Entry 9G2B (electron microscopy, 3.20 A resolution); this record covers chains A and B of the 15 polymer chains in the assembly.

[Chain A]
Protein: DNA-directed RNA polymerase I subunit RPA190
Source organism: Saccharomyces cerevisiae
Notes: EC 2.7.7.6
UniProt: P10964 (RPA1_YEAST); numbering as in UniProt (aligned over 1-1664)
Amino-acid sequence (1664 residues; row label = number of the first residue in the row):
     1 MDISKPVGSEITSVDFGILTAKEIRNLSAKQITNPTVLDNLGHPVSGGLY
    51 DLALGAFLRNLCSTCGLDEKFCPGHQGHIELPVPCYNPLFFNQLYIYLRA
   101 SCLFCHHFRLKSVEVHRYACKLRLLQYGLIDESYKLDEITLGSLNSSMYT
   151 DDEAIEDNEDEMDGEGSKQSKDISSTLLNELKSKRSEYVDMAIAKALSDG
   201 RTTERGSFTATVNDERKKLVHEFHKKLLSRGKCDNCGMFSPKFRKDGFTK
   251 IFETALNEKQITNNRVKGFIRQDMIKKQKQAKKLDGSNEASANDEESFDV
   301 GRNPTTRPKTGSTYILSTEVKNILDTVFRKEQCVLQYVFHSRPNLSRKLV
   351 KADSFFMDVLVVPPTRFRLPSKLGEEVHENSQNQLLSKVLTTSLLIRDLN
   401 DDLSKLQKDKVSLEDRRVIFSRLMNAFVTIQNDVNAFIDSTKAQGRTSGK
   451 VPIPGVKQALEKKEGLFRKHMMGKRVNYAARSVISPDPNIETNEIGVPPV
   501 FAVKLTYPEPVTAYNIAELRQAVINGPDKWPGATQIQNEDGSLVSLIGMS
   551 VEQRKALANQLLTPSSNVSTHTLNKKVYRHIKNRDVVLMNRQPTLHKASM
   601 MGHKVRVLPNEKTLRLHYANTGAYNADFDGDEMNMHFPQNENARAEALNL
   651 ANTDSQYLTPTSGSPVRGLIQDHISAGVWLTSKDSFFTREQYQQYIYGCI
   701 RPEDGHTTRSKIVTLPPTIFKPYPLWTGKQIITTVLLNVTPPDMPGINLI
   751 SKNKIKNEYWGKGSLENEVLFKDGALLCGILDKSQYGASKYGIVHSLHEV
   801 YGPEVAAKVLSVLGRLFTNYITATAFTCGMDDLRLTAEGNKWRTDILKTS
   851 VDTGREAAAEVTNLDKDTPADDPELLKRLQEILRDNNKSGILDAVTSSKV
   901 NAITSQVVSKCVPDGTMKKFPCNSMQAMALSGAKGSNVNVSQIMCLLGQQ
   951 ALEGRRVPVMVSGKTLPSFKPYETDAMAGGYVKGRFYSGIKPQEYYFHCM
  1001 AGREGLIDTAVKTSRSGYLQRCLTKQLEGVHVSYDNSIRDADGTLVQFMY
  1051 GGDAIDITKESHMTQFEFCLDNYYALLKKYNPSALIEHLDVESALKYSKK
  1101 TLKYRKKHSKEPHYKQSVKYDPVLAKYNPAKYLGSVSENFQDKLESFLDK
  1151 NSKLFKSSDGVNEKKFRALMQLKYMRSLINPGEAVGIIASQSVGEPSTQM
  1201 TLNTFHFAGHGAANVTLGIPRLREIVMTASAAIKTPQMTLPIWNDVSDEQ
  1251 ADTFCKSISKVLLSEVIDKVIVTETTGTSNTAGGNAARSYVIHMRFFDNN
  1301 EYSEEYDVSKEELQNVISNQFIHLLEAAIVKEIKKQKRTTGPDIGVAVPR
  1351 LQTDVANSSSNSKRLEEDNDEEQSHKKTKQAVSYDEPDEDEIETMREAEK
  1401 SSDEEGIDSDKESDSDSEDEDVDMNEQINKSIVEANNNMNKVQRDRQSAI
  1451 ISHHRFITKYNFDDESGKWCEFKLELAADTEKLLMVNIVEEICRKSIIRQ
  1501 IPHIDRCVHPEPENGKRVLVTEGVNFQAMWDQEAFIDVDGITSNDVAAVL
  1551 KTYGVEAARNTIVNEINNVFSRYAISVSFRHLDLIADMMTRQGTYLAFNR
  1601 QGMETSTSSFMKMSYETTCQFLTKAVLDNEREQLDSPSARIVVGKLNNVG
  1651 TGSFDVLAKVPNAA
Disordered / not traced: 142-173, 269-311, 446-450, 1154-1159, 1201-1213, 1278-1286, 1339-1432, 1664
Metal / ion sites: Zn2+ site 1: C62, C65, C72, H75; Zn2+ site 2: C102, C105, C233, C236; Mg2+: D627, D629, D631
Curated features (UniProtKB/Swiss-Prot):
  - region: P992 to E1004 (Bridging helix)
  - binding site (Zn(2+)): C62, C65, C72, H75, C102, C105, C233, C236
  - binding site (Mg(2+)): D627, D629, D631
  - modified residue (Phosphoserine): S889, S1636
Reported in the primary citation:
  - specificity-determining residues: P593 (proposed by the authors, not directly observed)

[Chain B]
Protein: DNA-directed RNA polymerase I subunit RPA135
Source organism: Saccharomyces cerevisiae
Notes: EC 2.7.7.6
UniProt: P22138 (RPA2_YEAST); numbering as in UniProt (aligned over 1-1203)
Amino-acid sequence (1203 residues; row label = number of the first residue in the row):
     1 MSKVIKPPGQARTADFRTLERESRFINPPKDKSAFPLLQEAVQPHIGSFN
    51 ALTEGPDGGLLNLGVKDIGEKVIFDGKPLNSEDEISNSGYLGNKLSVSVE
   101 QVSIAKPMSNDGVSSAVERKVYPSESRQRLTSYRGKLLLKLKWSVNNGEE
   151 NLFEVRDCGGLPVMLQSNRCHLNKMSPYELVQHKEESDEIGGYFIVNGIE
   201 KLIRMLIVQRRNHPMAIIRPSFANRGASYSHYGIQIRSVRPDQTSQTNVL
   251 HYLNDGQVTFRFSWRKNEYLVPVVMILKALCHTSDREIFDGIIGNDVKDS
   301 FLTDRLELLLRGFKKRYPHLQNRTQVLQYLGDKFRVVFQASPDQSDLEVG
   351 QEVLDRIVLVHLGKDGSQDKFRMLLFMIRKLYSLVAGECSPDNPDATQHQ
   401 EVLLGGFLYGMILKEKIDEYLQNIIAQVRMDINRGMAINFKDKRYMSRVL
   451 MRVNENIGSKMQYFLSTGNLVSQSGLDLQQVSGYTVVAEKINFYRFISHF
   501 RMVHRGSFFAQLKTTTVRKLLPESWGFLCPVHTPDGSPCGLLNHFAHKCR
   551 ISTQQSDVSRIPSILYSLGVAPASHTFAAGPSLCCVQIDGKIIGWVSHEQ
   601 GKIIADTLRYWKVEGKTPGLPIDLEIGYVPPSTRGQYPGLYLFGGHSRML
   651 RPVRYLPLDKEDIVGPFEQVYMNIAVTPQEIQNNVHTHVEFTPTNILSIL
   701 ANLTPFSDFNQSPRNMYQCQMGKQTMGTPGVALCHRSDNKLYRLQTGQTP
   751 IVKANLYDDYGMDNFPNGFNAVVAVISYTGYDMDDAMIINKSADERGFGY
   801 GTMYKTEKVDLALNRNRGDPITQHFGFGNDEWPKEWLEKLDEDGLPYIGT
   851 YVEEGDPICAYFDDTLNKTKIKTYHSSEPAYIEEVNLIGDESNKFQELQT
   901 VSIKYRIRRTPQIGDKFSSRHGQKGVCSRKWPTIDMPFSETGIQPDIIIN
   951 PHAFPSRMTIGMFVESLAGKAGALHGIAQDSTPWIFNEDDTPADYFGEQL
  1001 AKAGYNYHGNEPMYSGATGEELRADIYVGVVYYQRLRHMVNDKFQVRSTG
  1051 PVNSLTMQPVKGRKRHGGIRVGEMERDALIGHGTSFLLQDRLLNSSDYTQ
  1101 ASVCRECGSILTTQQSVPRIGSISTVCCRRCSMRFEDAKKLLTKSEDGEK
  1151 IFIDDSQIWEDGQGNKFVGGNETTTVAIPFVLKYLDSELSAMGIRLRYNV
  1201 EPK
Disordered / not traced: 1-9, 79-88, 112-115, 1139-1154
Metal / ion sites: Zn2+: C1104, C1107, C1128, C1131
Curated features (UniProtKB/Swiss-Prot):
  - zinc finger: C1104 to C1131 (C4-type)
  - modified residue: S2 (N-acetylserine), S81 (Phosphoserine), S1156 (Phosphoserine)
  - mutagenesis: C1104 (C1104A: No effect; when associated with A-1107; A-1128 and A-1131), C1107 (C1107A: Lethal. Abolishes recruitment of RPA1 to Pol I. No effect; when associated with A-1104; A-1128 and A-1131), C1127 (C1127R: Responsible of suppression of RPA190-5 and RPA190-1 mutations), C1128 (C1128A: No effect; when associated with A-1104; A-1107 and A-1131), C1131 (C1131A: No effect; when associated with A-1104; A-1107 and A-1128)

[Chain A / chain B interface]
Contacting residue pairs (382; chain A residue first):
  M1(A) - N1094(B)  hydrogen bond (backbone-backbone)
  M1(A) - Y1098(B)  hydrophobic
  K5(A) - Q1100(B)  hydrogen bond (backbone-side chain)
  V7(A) - T1175(B)
  V7(A) - V1176(B)  hydrophobic
  V7(A) - A1177(B)
  G8(A) - P1202(B)
  S9(A) - T1174(B)  hydrogen bond
  S9(A) - T1175(B)
  S9(A) - V1176(B)
  S9(A) - P1202(B)
  E10(A) - N1199(B)
  E10(A) - V1200(B)
  E10(A) - E1201(B)  hydrogen bond (backbone-backbone)
  E10(A) - P1202(B)
  I11(A) - V1176(B)  hydrophobic
  I11(A) - Y1198(B)  hydrophobic
  I11(A) - N1199(B)
  T12(A) - N1199(B)  hydrogen bond (side chain-backbone)
  T12(A) - E1201(B)
  S13(A) - R1197(B)
  S13(A) - Y1198(B)
  S13(A) - N1199(B)  hydrogen bond
  V14(A) - R1197(B)
  V14(A) - Y1198(B)  hydrophobic
  D15(A) - R1195(B)
  D15(A) - L1196(B)
  D15(A) - R1197(B)  hydrogen bond (backbone-backbone)
  F16(A) - R1195(B)
  F16(A) - L1196(B)  hydrophobic
  G17(A) - I1194(B)
  G17(A) - R1195(B)  hydrogen bond (backbone-backbone)
  I18(A) - G1193(B)
  L19(A) - R1130(B)
  L19(A) - S1190(B)
  L19(A) - G1193(B)  hydrogen bond (backbone-backbone)
  L19(A) - R1195(B)
  E23(A) - R1130(B)
  R25(A) - R1134(B)
  N26(A) - R1130(B)
  N26(A) - R1134(B)
  L27(A) - T1112(B)
  L27(A) - R1129(B)  hydrogen bond (backbone-side chain)
  L27(A) - R1130(B)
  S28(A) - R1129(B)
  A29(A) - R1129(B)
  A29(A) - Q1163(B)
  S63(A) - G1162(B)
  S63(A) - Q1163(B)  hydrogen bond (backbone-backbone)
  T64(A) - Q1114(B)
  T64(A) - V1117(B)
  T64(A) - D1161(B)
  T64(A) - G1162(B)  hydrogen bond (backbone-backbone)
  C65(A) - Q1114(B)
  C65(A) - V1117(B)
  H75(A) - Q1114(B)
  Q76(A) - L1111(B)
  Q76(A) - S1190(B)  hydrogen bond
  N87(A) - M1192(B)
  L89(A) - M1192(B)  hydrophobic
  F90(A) - I1194(B)  hydrophobic
  V361(A) - S1190(B)
  V361(A) - A1191(B)
  P363(A) - S1187(B)
  P364(A) - S1187(B)
  R366(A) - F1180(B)
  F367(A) - F1180(B)  hydrophobic
  F367(A) - Y1184(B)  hydrophobic
  F367(A) - S1187(B)
  E375(A) - L813(B)
  E375(A) - N814(B)
  V456(A) - E1188(B)
  V456(A) - M1192(B)  hydrophobic
  K457(A) - M1192(B)
  A459(A) - E1188(B)
  L460(A) - E1188(B)
  L466(A) - V1181(B)  hydrophobic
  L466(A) - Y1184(B)  hydrophobic
  L466(A) - E1188(B)
  F467(A) - L1185(B)  hydrophobic
  R468(A) - R1070(B)  hydrogen bond (backbone-side chain)
  R468(A) - E1073(B)  salt bridge
  K469(A) - R1070(B)  hydrogen bond (backbone-side chain)
  H470(A) - T1056(B)
  H470(A) - Q1058(B)  hydrogen bond (backbone-side chain)
  H470(A) - V1181(B)
  M471(A) - L1092(B)
  M471(A) - V1181(B)  hydrophobic
  M471(A) - L1185(B)  hydrophobic
  M472(A) - E1073(B)
  M472(A) - R1076(B)
  M472(A) - L1092(B)
  G473(A) - R1070(B)  hydrogen bond (backbone-side chain)
  G473(A) - V1071(B)
  G473(A) - G1072(B)
  K474(A) - Q1058(B)
  K474(A) - R1070(B)
  K474(A) - V1071(B)  hydrogen bond (backbone-backbone)
  K474(A) - L1092(B)  hydrogen bond (side chain-backbone)
  K474(A) - S1096(B)
  K474(A) - D1097(B)  salt bridge
  K474(A) - P1179(B)
  R475(A) - P1059(B)
  R475(A) - V1060(B)
  R475(A) - K1061(B)
  R475(A) - G1068(B)  hydrogen bond (side chain-backbone)
  R475(A) - I1069(B)
  R475(A) - R1070(B)
  R475(A) - S1096(B)
  V476(A) - P1059(B)
  V476(A) - G1068(B)
  V476(A) - I1069(B)  hydrogen bond (backbone-backbone)
  V476(A) - V1071(B)  hydrophobic
  V476(A) - R1091(B)
  V476(A) - S1095(B)
  N477(A) - R1047(B)  hydrogen bond
  N477(A) - S1048(B)
  N477(A) - P1059(B)
  N477(A) - R1091(B)  hydrogen bond (backbone-side chain)
  N477(A) - S1095(B)  hydrogen bond (backbone-backbone)
  Y478(A) - R1047(B)  hydrogen bond (backbone-backbone)
  Y478(A) - S1048(B)  hydrogen bond (backbone-backbone)
  Y478(A) - T1049(B)
  A479(A) - R1047(B)  hydrogen bond (backbone-backbone)
  A479(A) - I1069(B)  hydrophobic
  A479(A) - R1091(B)
  A480(A) - Q1045(B)
  A480(A) - V1046(B)  hydrophobic
  A480(A) - I1069(B)
  R481(A) - K1043(B)
  R481(A) - F1044(B)
  R481(A) - Q1045(B)  hydrogen bond (backbone-backbone)
  R481(A) - I1069(B)
  S482(A) - F1044(B)
  V483(A) - V1040(B)  hydrophobic
  S485(A) - I913(B)
  P486(A) - Y781(B)
  P486(A) - A786(B)  hydrophobic
  P486(A) - S928(B)
  D487(A) - Y781(B)  hydrogen bond
  P488(A) - G780(B)
  P488(A) - Y781(B)
  N489(A) - Y781(B)  hydrogen bond
  F501(A) - F1044(B)  hydrophobic
  F501(A) - Q1045(B)
  F501(A) - V1046(B)  hydrophobic
  K504(A) - V1046(B)
  K504(A) - S1048(B)
  L505(A) - V1046(B)  hydrophobic
  L505(A) - R1047(B)
  L588(A) - L1079(B)  hydrophobic
  L588(A) - L1087(B)  hydrophobic
  N590(A) - E1075(B)
  Q592(A) - R1070(B)
  Q592(A) - E1075(B)
  T594(A) - M1074(B)
  T594(A) - E1075(B)  hydrogen bond
  T594(A) - A1078(B)
  K597(A) - A1078(B)
  K597(A) - G1081(B)
  K597(A) - H1082(B)  hydrogen bond (backbone-side chain)
  M600(A) - L1079(B)  hydrophobic
  M600(A) - H1082(B)  hydrogen bond (backbone-side chain)
  E611(A) - I913(B)
  K612(A) - V1040(B)
  K612(A) - N1041(B)
  T613(A) - I913(B)
  Y618(A) - G780(B)  hydrogen bond (side chain-backbone)
  Y618(A) - Y781(B)
  Y618(A) - D782(B)  hydrogen bond (side chain-backbone)
  Y618(A) - M783(B)  hydrophobic
  T621(A) - D784(B)
  A626(A) - D784(B)
  F628(A) - D784(B)
  F628(A) - V926(B)
  D629(A) - K924(B)  salt bridge
  G630(A) - V926(B)
  E632(A) - K1043(B)  salt bridge
  N634(A) - I1069(B)
  H636(A) - V1071(B)
  H636(A) - R1091(B)  hydrogen bond
  F637(A) - R1091(B)  hydrogen bond (backbone-side chain)
  P638(A) - D1090(B)
  Q639(A) - D1090(B)  hydrogen bond (backbone-side chain)
  N640(A) - N1094(B)
  N642(A) - F1086(B)
  A643(A) - F1086(B)
  A643(A) - L1087(B)
  E646(A) - T1084(B)
  E646(A) - S1085(B)  hydrogen bond (side chain-backbone)
  E646(A) - F1086(B)  hydrogen bond (side chain-backbone)
  E646(A) - L1087(B)  hydrogen bond (side chain-backbone)
  A647(A) - L1087(B)
  L650(A) - T1084(B)
  A651(A) - H1082(B)
  A651(A) - T1084(B)
  Q656(A) - H1082(B)  hydrogen bond
  I670(A) - M783(B)  hydrophobic
  I670(A) - D784(B)
  Q671(A) - M783(B)  hydrogen bond (side chain-backbone)
  Q671(A) - D784(B)
  Q671(A) - H952(B)  hydrogen bond (backbone-side chain)
  D672(A) - S777(B)  hydrogen bond
  D672(A) - M783(B)
  D672(A) - N950(B)  hydrogen bond
  D672(A) - H952(B)  salt bridge
  S675(A) - H952(B)  hydrogen bond
  W679(A) - R1023(B)
  I821(A) - S777(B)
  I821(A) - Y778(B)
  T822(A) - Y778(B)
  T822(A) - S1015(B)
  A823(A) - T1018(B)
  T824(A) - R1023(B)
  A825(A) - I776(B)  hydrophobic
  A825(A) - S777(B)
  A825(A) - L1022(B)  hydrophobic
  A825(A) - R1023(B)  hydrogen bond (backbone-side chain)
  F826(A) - I776(B)
  F826(A) - S777(B)  hydrogen bond (backbone-backbone)
  F826(A) - P951(B)  hydrophobic
  F826(A) - H952(B)
  F826(A) - R1023(B)
  T827(A) - V775(B)
  T827(A) - I776(B)
  T827(A) - D1025(B)  hydrogen bond (side chain-backbone)
  T827(A) - I1026(B)
  C828(A) - V775(B)
  C828(A) - P951(B)
  C828(A) - F963(B)
  C828(A) - Y1027(B)
  G829(A) - Y1027(B)
  M830(A) - F963(B)  hydrophobic
  M830(A) - V964(B)
  M830(A) - A993(B)  hydrophobic
  M830(A) - Y1027(B)
  D831(A) - H1008(B)
  D831(A) - N1010(B)
  L833(A) - I960(B)  hydrophobic
  L833(A) - F963(B)  hydrophobic
  R834(A) - A993(B)
  R834(A) - D994(B)  salt bridge
  R834(A) - Y1007(B)
  R843(A) - E988(B)  salt bridge
  Q880(A) - S632(B)
  Q880(A) - T633(B)
  R884(A) - S390(B)
  R884(A) - S632(B)
  R884(A) - T633(B)  hydrogen bond (side chain-backbone)
  R884(A) - R634(B)  hydrogen bond (side chain-backbone)
  R884(A) - G635(B)
  M925(A) - P955(B)  hydrophobic
  M928(A) - P951(B)
  M928(A) - H952(B)
  M928(A) - P955(B)  hydrophobic
  A933(A) - H952(B)
  K934(A) - H952(B)  hydrogen bond (side chain-backbone)
  K934(A) - P955(B)
  K934(A) - S956(B)
  N939(A) - P955(B)
  N939(A) - S956(B)
  N939(A) - M958(B)
  Q942(A) - M958(B)
  I943(A) - M958(B)  hydrophobic
  I943(A) - I960(B)  hydrophobic
  E953(A) - K519(B)
  P958(A) - P522(B)
  M960(A) - P522(B)
  M960(A) - E523(B)
  M960(A) - V670(B)  hydrophobic
  V961(A) - Q636(B)
  V961(A) - Y671(B)
  S962(A) - V670(B)
  S962(A) - Y671(B)
  K964(A) - V670(B)
  K964(A) - M672(B)  hydrogen bond (side chain-backbone)
  K964(A) - N673(B)  hydrogen bond
  T965(A) - P522(B)
  L966(A) - P522(B)  hydrophobic
  L966(A) - W525(B)  hydrophobic
  P967(A) - P522(B)
  P967(A) - W525(B)  hydrophobic
  P967(A) - Q669(B)
  P967(A) - M672(B)
  P967(A) - N673(B)
  P967(A) - I674(B)  hydrogen bond (backbone-backbone)
  S968(A) - I674(B)
  S968(A) - H686(B)  hydrogen bond (backbone-side chain)
  F969(A) - N673(B)
  K970(A) - N673(B)
  K970(A) - Q682(B)  hydrogen bond
  P971(A) - N673(B)
  F986(A) - F709(B)
  F986(A) - N710(B)
  F986(A) - M958(B)  hydrophobic
  F986(A) - I960(B)
  Y987(A) - F709(B)
  Y987(A) - I960(B)
  Y987(A) - T991(B)
  Y987(A) - A993(B)
  S988(A) - F709(B)
  S988(A) - E988(B)
  G989(A) - D708(B)
  G989(A) - F709(B)
  I990(A) - D708(B)  hydrogen bond (backbone-backbone)
  I990(A) - W984(B)  hydrogen bond (backbone-side chain)
  K991(A) - W984(B)
  P992(A) - V676(B)  hydrophobic
  P992(A) - P693(B)  hydrophobic
  P992(A) - W984(B)
  Q993(A) - V676(B)
  Q993(A) - E680(B)  hydrogen bond
  Y995(A) - V531(B)
  Y995(A) - S707(B)  hydrogen bond
  Y995(A) - D708(B)
  Y995(A) - N715(B)  hydrogen bond
  Y995(A) - W984(B)  hydrophobic
  Y996(A) - L520(B)
  Y996(A) - L521(B)  hydrogen bond (side chain-backbone)
  Y996(A) - P522(B)  hydrophobic
  Y996(A) - S524(B)
  Y996(A) - W525(B)  hydrogen bond (side chain-backbone)
  Y996(A) - P530(B)  hydrophobic
  H998(A) - Q711(B)
  H998(A) - S712(B)  hydrogen bond (side chain-backbone)
  C999(A) - P530(B)  hydrophobic
  C999(A) - V531(B)  hydrophobic
  C999(A) - S712(B)
  C999(A) - M716(B)
  M1000(A) - L520(B)  hydrophobic
  M1000(A) - P522(B)
  R1003(A) - R518(B)
  R1003(A) - L520(B)
  R1003(A) - C529(B)
  R1003(A) - P530(B)  hydrogen bond (side chain-backbone)
  R1003(A) - T533(B)  hydrogen bond
  R1003(A) - M716(B)
  L1006(A) - D535(B)
  L1006(A) - M716(B)  hydrophobic
  I1007(A) - T515(B)
  I1007(A) - R518(B)
  I1007(A) - C539(B)  hydrophobic
  A1010(A) - G536(B)
  T1024(A) - D1077(B)
  K1025(A) - R1076(B)
  E1028(A) - R1076(B)  salt bridge
  A1184(A) - I1080(B)
  A1184(A) - G1081(B)
  I1187(A) - D1077(B)
  I1187(A) - I1080(B)  hydrophobic
  I1187(A) - G1081(B)
  Q1191(A) - D1077(B)
  Q1191(A) - A1078(B)
  R1338(A) - K315(B)
  E1481(A) - K315(B)  salt bridge
  K1482(A) - D304(B)  salt bridge
  K1482(A) - E307(B)  salt bridge
  K1482(A) - L308(B)
  L1484(A) - R305(B)
  N1487(A) - R305(B)
  L1622(A) - L1189(B)  hydrophobic
  V1626(A) - I1194(B)  hydrophobic
  R1631(A) - N1199(B)
  P1637(A) - I1080(B)  hydrophobic
  I1641(A) - R1076(B)
  V1642(A) - P1179(B)
  V1642(A) - L1182(B)
  V1643(A) - P1179(B)
  G1644(A) - A1177(B)
  G1644(A) - P1179(B)
  L1646(A) - S1085(B)
  L1646(A) - F1086(B)  hydrophobic
  N1647(A) - I1080(B)
  N1647(A) - S1085(B)  hydrogen bond (backbone-side chain)
  N1647(A) - L1088(B)
  V1649(A) - G1083(B)
  V1649(A) - S1085(B)
  G1650(A) - G1083(B)
  T1651(A) - G1083(B)  hydrogen bond (side chain-backbone)
  T1651(A) - S1085(B)  hydrogen bond (side chain-backbone)
  T1651(A) - F1086(B)
  G1652(A) - S1085(B)
Interface residues without a listed pair, chain A (206 interface residues in all): P6, K30, A53, G66, L67, K348, M357, Q382, F437, I438, I484, V500, A598, D627, H673, Q691, T818, M917, G935, K983, G984, G1002, R1021, E1183, I1188, S1614, C1619, S1638, K1645
Interface residues without a listed pair, chain B (189 interface residues in all): N254, G540, I696, L697, P713, Y717, T779, D785, Q912, G914, K916, G925, L967, N987, E1020, N1053, L1055, Q1089, L1093, Q1115, S1132, I1178, K1183

[Summary]
Chain A and chain B form an interface of 206 and 189 residues respectively; the contacts include 71 hydrogen
bonds and 11 salt bridges. Polar contacts include R468(A)-E1073(B), K474(A)-D1097(B) and D629(A)-K924(B). From
the paper: the specificity determinant P593(A).
Here chain A is DNA-directed RNA polymerase I subunit RPA190 and chain B is DNA-directed RNA polymerase I
subunit RPA135, both from Saccharomyces cerevisiae. Entry 9G2B (Yeast RNA polymerase I elongation complex
stalled by an apurinic site, 12-subunit) was determined by electron microscopy (same publication as 9G1V,
9G1X, 9G23, 9G24, 9G26, 9G27, 9G29 and 9G2C).
